Entry 6M9U (X-ray diffraction, 2.20 A resolution); this record covers chains A and B.

# Chain A (and B)
Protein: Oxidoreductase, short chain dehydrogenase/reductase family protein
Organism: Bifidobacterium adolescentis L2-32
Notes: chain B of this document is another copy of the same molecule, construct and numbering; everything in this record applies to it too
UniProtKB: A7A7R9 (A7A7R9_BIFAD); residue numbers follow UniProt; this construct covers 12-294
Chain sequence (283 residues; numbered 12 to 294; the number before each row is that of its first residue):
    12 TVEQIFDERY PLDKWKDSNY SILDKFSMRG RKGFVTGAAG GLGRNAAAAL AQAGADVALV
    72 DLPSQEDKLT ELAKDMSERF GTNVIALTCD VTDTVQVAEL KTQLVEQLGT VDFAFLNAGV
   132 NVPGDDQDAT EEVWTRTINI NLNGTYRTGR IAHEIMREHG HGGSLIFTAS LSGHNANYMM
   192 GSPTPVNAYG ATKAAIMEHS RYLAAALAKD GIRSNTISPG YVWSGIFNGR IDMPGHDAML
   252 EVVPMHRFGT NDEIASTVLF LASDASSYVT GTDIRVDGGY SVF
Unresolved in the structure: 12-16, 133-140, 184-196, 237-242 (chain B: 132-141, 183-196, 239-246, 294)
From the paper describing this entry:
  - mutagenesis - S181A, Y200A: abolished catalytic activity
  - mutagenesis - S183A: decreased catalytic activity
  - mutagenesis - S181A: decreased binding to cortisol
  - mutagenesis - Y200A: abolished binding to NADH
  - catalytic residues: S181, Y200 (proposed by the authors, not directly observed)
  - conformationally variable residues (loop rearrangement): S181

# Interface between chain A and chain B
Residue-residue contacts (125):
  F17(A) - W234(B)  hydrophobic
  F17(A) - H247(B)
  Y21(A) - W234(B)
  Y21(A) - R258(B)
  Y21(A) - F259(B)  hydrogen bond (side chain-backbone)
  L23(A) - N56(B)  hydrogen bond (backbone-side chain)
  L23(A) - W234(B)
  L23(A) - S235(B)
  L23(A) - N262(B)  hydrogen bond (backbone-side chain)
  D24(A) - R55(B)  salt bridge
  D24(A) - N56(B)  hydrogen bond
  K25(A) - D263(B)  salt bridge
  W26(A) - N56(B)
  W26(A) - A59(B)  hydrophobic
  W26(A) - L83(B)  hydrophobic
  W26(A) - D86(B)
  W26(A) - M87(B)  hydrophobic
  W26(A) - R90(B)
  W26(A) - F91(B)
  K27(A) - D86(B)
  K27(A) - R90(B)  hydrogen bond (backbone-side chain)
  S29(A) - R90(B)
  Y31(A) - Q63(B)  hydrogen bond (backbone-side chain)
  Y31(A) - D263(B)
  S32(A) - Q63(B)
  I33(A) - A60(B)
  I33(A) - Q63(B)  hydrogen bond (backbone-side chain)
  I33(A) - D263(B)
  L34(A) - Q63(B)
  K36(A) - D263(B)  salt bridge
  K36(A) - S267(B)
  F37(A) - L34(B)
  F37(A) - F37(B)  hydrophobic
  F37(A) - S267(B)
  F37(A) - L270(B)  hydrophobic
  R55(A) - D24(B)  salt bridge
  N56(A) - L23(B)  hydrogen bond (side chain-backbone)
  N56(A) - D24(B)  hydrogen bond
  N56(A) - W26(B)
  A59(A) - W26(B)  hydrophobic
  A60(A) - I33(B)
  Q63(A) - Y31(B)  hydrogen bond (side chain-backbone)
  Q63(A) - S32(B)
  Q63(A) - I33(B)  hydrogen bond (side chain-backbone)
  L83(A) - W26(B)  hydrophobic
  D86(A) - W26(B)
  M87(A) - W26(B)  hydrophobic
  R90(A) - W26(B)
  R90(A) - K27(B)  hydrogen bond (side chain-backbone)
  F91(A) - W26(B)
  R212(A) - V293(B)
  A216(A) - V293(B)  hydrophobic
  A219(A) - P255(B)
  A219(A) - M256(B)
  Y232(A) - Y279(B)  hydrogen bond (backbone-side chain)
  W234(A) - F17(B)  hydrophobic
  W234(A) - Y21(B)
  W234(A) - L23(B)
  S235(A) - L23(B)
  G236(A) - L23(B)
  M244(A) - F17(B)  hydrophobic
  H247(A) - F17(B)
  H247(A) - R20(B)
  H247(A) - Y21(B)  hydrogen bond
  V254(A) - Y279(B)
  P255(A) - A216(B)
  P255(A) - A219(B)
  M256(A) - A219(B)
  M256(A) - S278(B)
  M256(A) - Y279(B)  hydrophobic
  R258(A) - Y21(B)
  R258(A) - S278(B)
  R258(A) - Y279(B)  hydrogen bond (backbone-side chain)
  F259(A) - Y21(B)  hydrogen bond (backbone-side chain)
  F259(A) - Y279(B)
  G260(A) - Y279(B)  hydrogen bond (backbone-side chain)
  T261(A) - P22(B)
  T261(A) - K25(B)
  N262(A) - L23(B)  hydrogen bond (side chain-backbone)
  D263(A) - K25(B)  salt bridge
  D263(A) - Y31(B)
  E264(A) - S278(B)  hydrogen bond
  E264(A) - Y279(B)
  S267(A) - I33(B)
  S267(A) - F37(B)
  S267(A) - A276(B)  hydrogen bond (side chain-backbone)
  T268(A) - F271(B)
  L270(A) - I33(B)  hydrophobic
  L270(A) - F37(B)  hydrophobic
  F271(A) - T268(B)
  F271(A) - F271(B)  hydrophobic
  A276(A) - S267(B)  hydrogen bond (backbone-side chain)
  S278(A) - M256(B)
  S278(A) - R258(B)  hydrogen bond (backbone-side chain)
  S278(A) - E264(B)  hydrogen bond
  Y279(A) - Y232(B)  hydrogen bond (side chain-backbone)
  Y279(A) - V254(B)
  Y279(A) - M256(B)  hydrophobic
  Y279(A) - R258(B)  hydrogen bond (side chain-backbone)
  Y279(A) - F259(B)
  Y279(A) - G260(B)  hydrogen bond (side chain-backbone)
  Y279(A) - E264(B)  hydrogen bond (backbone-side chain)
  Y279(A) - V287(B)
  Y279(A) - D288(B)  hydrogen bond (backbone-backbone)
  Y279(A) - G289(B)  hydrogen bond (backbone-backbone)
  V280(A) - R286(B)
  V280(A) - V287(B)  hydrophobic
  T281(A) - R286(B)
  T281(A) - G289(B)
  T281(A) - G290(B)
  G282(A) - R286(B)  hydrogen bond (backbone-side chain)
  G282(A) - V293(B)
  T283(A) - R286(B)  hydrogen bond
  R286(A) - V280(B)
  R286(A) - T283(B)
  V287(A) - Y279(B)
  D288(A) - Y279(B)  hydrogen bond (backbone-backbone)
  D288(A) - T281(B)
  G289(A) - Y279(B)  hydrogen bond (backbone-backbone)
  G289(A) - T281(B)
  G290(A) - T281(B)
  V293(A) - R212(B)
  V293(A) - A215(B)  hydrophobic
  V293(A) - A216(B)
  V293(A) - G282(B)
Other interface residues (no listed pair), chain A (71 interface residues in all): P22, D28, A64, A215, K220, D243, L251, H257, D284, I285, S292
Other interface residues (no listed pair), chain B (68 interface residues in all): R40, A64, K220, G236, L251, T261, A266, D284, I285, S292

# In short
71 residues of chain A face 68 of chain B across their interface; the contacts include 33 hydrogen bonds and 5
salt bridges. Polar pairs include D24(A)-R55(B), K25(A)-D263(B) and K36(A)-D263(B). From the paper: catalytic
residues S181(A) and Y200(A); S181A and Y200A of chain A abolish catalytic activity.
Both chains are Oxidoreductase, short chain dehydrogenase/reductase family protein (Bifidobacterium
adolescentis L2-32). Entry 6M9U (Structure of the apo-form of 20beta-Hydroxysteroid Dehydrogenase from
Bifidobacterium adolescentis strain L2-32) was determined by X-ray diffraction (same publication as 6OW4).
